Entry 3K3Q (X-ray diffraction, 2.60 A resolution); this record covers chains A and C of the 3 polymer chains in the assembly.

[Chain A]
Name: llama Aa1 VHH domain
From: Lama glama
Notes: antibody fragment or engineered binder
Sequence (151 residues; each row starts with the number of its first residue):
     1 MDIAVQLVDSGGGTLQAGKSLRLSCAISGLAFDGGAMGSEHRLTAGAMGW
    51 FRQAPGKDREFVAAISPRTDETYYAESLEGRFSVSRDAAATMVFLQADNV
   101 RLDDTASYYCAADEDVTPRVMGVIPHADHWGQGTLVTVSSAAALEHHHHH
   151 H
Disordered / not traced: 1-3, 141-151
Disulfides: Cys25-Cys110

[Chain C]
Name: Botulinum neurotoxin type A
From: Clostridium botulinum A str. Hall
Notes: EC 3.4.24.69; fragment: C-terminal fragment of BoNT catalytic domain (residues 251-425)
UniProt: A5HZZ9 (BXA1_CLOBH); residues 251-425 here = UniProt positions 251-425
Sequence (175 residues; each row starts with the number of its first residue):
   251 YEMSGLEVSFEELRTFGGHDAKFIDSLQENEFRLYYYNKFKDIASTLNKA
   301 KSIVGTTASLQYMKNVFKEKYLLSEDTSGKFSVDKLKFDKLYKMLTEIYT
   351 EDNFVKFFKVLNRKTYLNFDKAVFKINIVPKVNYTIYDGFNLRNTNLAAN
   401 FNGQNTEINNMNFTKLKNFTGLFEF
Disordered / not traced: 251-252, 418-425
Ion coordination: Zn2+: Glu262 (shared with 2 residues of chain B)

[How chain A and chain C interact]
Pairs across the interface (10):
  Asp113(A) - Lys340(C)  salt bridge
  Asp115(A) - Lys340(C)  salt bridge
  Val120(A) - Phe357(C)  hydrophobic
  Val123(A) - Lys356(C)  hydrogen bond (backbone-side chain)
  Val123(A) - Phe357(C)  hydrophobic
  Ile124(A) - Asn353(C)
  Ile124(A) - Lys356(C)  hydrogen bond (backbone-side chain)
  His126(A) - Lys340(C)
  His126(A) - Ile348(C)
  Asp128(A) - Lys340(C)  salt bridge
Also at the interface, not in a pair above, chain A (11 interface residues in all): Ala36, Met37, Val116, Arg119
Also at the interface, not in a pair above, chain C (8 interface residues in all): Leu322, Lys343, Met344
Interface features reported in the paper:
  - specific contacts: Lys340(C)-Asp113(A) (salt bridge)
  - epitope / paratope residues, chain A: Val120(A), Val123(A)
  - epitope / paratope residues, chain C: Lys340(C)

[Summary]
The interface between chain A and chain C involves 11 residues on one side and 8 on the other; the contacts
include 2 hydrogen bonds and 3 salt bridges. Among the polar pairs are Asp113(A)-Lys340(C),
Asp115(A)-Lys340(C) and Asp128(A)-Lys340(C). The authors report a salt bridge between Lys340(C) and Asp113(A).
From the paper: epitope/paratope residues Val120(A), Val123(A) and Lys340(C).
Chain A is llama Aa1 VHH domain (Lama glama) and chain C is Botulinum neurotoxin type A (Clostridium botulinum
A str. Hall); the structure, Crystal Structure of a Llama Antibody complexed with the C. Botulinum Neurotoxin
Serotype A Catalytic Domain, was determined by X-ray diffraction.
